2E0P - chain A; structure by X-ray diffraction, 1.60 A resolution.

# Chain A
Name: Endoglucanase
Organism: Clostridium thermocellum
Notes: EC 3.2.1.4, 3.2.1.151; fragment: Cel44A
UniProt: P71140 (P71140_CLOTM); residues 5-519 here correspond to UniProt positions 773-1287 (UniProt number = residue number + 768)
Chain sequence (519 residues; each row starts with the number of its first residue):
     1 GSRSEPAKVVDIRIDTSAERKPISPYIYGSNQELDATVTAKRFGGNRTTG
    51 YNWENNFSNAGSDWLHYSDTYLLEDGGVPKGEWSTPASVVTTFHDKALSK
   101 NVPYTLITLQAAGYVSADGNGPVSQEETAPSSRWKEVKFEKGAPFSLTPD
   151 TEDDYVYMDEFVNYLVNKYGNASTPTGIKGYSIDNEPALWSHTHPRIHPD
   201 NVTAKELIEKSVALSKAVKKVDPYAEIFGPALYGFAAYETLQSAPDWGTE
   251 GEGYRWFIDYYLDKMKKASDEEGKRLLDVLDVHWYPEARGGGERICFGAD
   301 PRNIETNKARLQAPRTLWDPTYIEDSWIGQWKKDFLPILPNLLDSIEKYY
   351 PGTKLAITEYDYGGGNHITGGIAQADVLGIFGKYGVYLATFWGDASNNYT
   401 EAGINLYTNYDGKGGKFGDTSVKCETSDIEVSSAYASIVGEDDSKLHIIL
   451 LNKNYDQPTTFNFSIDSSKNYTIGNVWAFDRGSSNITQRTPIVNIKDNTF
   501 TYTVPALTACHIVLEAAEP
Not modelled in the structure: 1-6, 516-519
Differences from the reference sequence: expression tag (1-4)
Small-molecule neighbours:
  - Ca2+ (CA): Glu54, Asp150, Thr151, Asp153, Tyr155, Val156
  - Zn2+ (ZN): Asp35, Ala395, Ser396, Asn398, Glu401

# Summary
Ligands of chain A: Zn2+ and Ca2+.
Chain A is Endoglucanase (Clostridium thermocellum); the structure, The crystal structure of Cel44A, was
determined by X-ray diffraction together with 2E4T, 2EEX, 2EJ1, 2EO7 and 2EQD from the same study.
